PDB entry 4RB4 | X-ray diffraction, 3.88 A resolution | chains L and E of the 12 polymer chains in the assembly

== Chain L (and E) ==
Molecule: Glycosyltransferase tibC
Organism: Escherichia coli DEC13E
Notes: EC 2.4.-.-; chain E of this document is another copy of the same molecule, construct and numbering; everything in this record applies to it too
Reference sequence: H5MH13 (H5MH13_ECOLX); residue numbers follow UniProt; this construct covers 1-406
Amino-acid sequence (406 residues; numbered 1 to 406; the number before each row is that of its first residue):
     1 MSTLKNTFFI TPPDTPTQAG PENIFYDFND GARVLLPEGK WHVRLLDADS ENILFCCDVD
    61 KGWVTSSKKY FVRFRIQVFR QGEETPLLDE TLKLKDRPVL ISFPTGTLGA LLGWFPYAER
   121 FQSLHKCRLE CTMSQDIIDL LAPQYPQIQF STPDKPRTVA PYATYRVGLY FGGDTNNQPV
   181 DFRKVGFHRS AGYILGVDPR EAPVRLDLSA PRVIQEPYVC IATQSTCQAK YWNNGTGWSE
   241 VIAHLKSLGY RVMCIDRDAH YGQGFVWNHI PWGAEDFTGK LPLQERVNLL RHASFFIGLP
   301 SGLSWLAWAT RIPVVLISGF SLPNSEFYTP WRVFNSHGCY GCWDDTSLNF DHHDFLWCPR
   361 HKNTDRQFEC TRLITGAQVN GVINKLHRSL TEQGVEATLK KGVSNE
Not modelled in the structure: 1-8, 33-40, 59-61, 137, 268, 396-406 (chain E: 1-9, 400-406)
Construct notes: engineered mutation Ala110 (Asp in H5MH13)
What the authors report for this chain:
  - binding site for ADP-D-beta-D-heptose: Thr226, Lys230, Arg286, Trp305
  - specificity-determining residues: Pro300

== Chain L / chain E interface ==
Contacting residue pairs (30):
  Asn233(L) - Phe265(E)
  Gly235(L) - Trp267(E)
  Gly235(L) - His269(E)
  Ser239(L) - His260(E)  hydrogen bond
  His260(L) - Ser239(E)  hydrogen bond
  Gly264(L) - Arg372(E)
  Phe265(L) - Gln228(E)
  Phe265(L) - Val266(E)  hydrophobic
  Phe265(L) - Leu356(E)  hydrophobic
  Phe265(L) - Phe368(E)  hydrophobic
  Phe265(L) - Arg372(E)
  Val266(L) - Phe265(E)  hydrophobic
  Trp267(L) - Asn233(E)
  Trp267(L) - Gly235(E)
  His269(L) - Gly235(E)  hydrogen bond (side chain-backbone)
  Ile270(L) - Trp272(E)
  Pro271(L) - Trp272(E)
  Trp272(L) - Ile270(E)
  Trp272(L) - Pro271(E)
  Trp272(L) - Trp272(E)
  Trp272(L) - Gly273(E)
  Trp272(L) - Ala274(E)  hydrogen bond (side chain-backbone)
  Trp272(L) - Asp276(E)
  Gly273(L) - Trp272(E)
  Ala274(L) - Trp272(E)  hydrogen bond (backbone-side chain)
  Asp276(L) - Trp272(E)
  Asn363(L) - Asn363(E)
  Gln367(L) - Phe265(E)
  Phe368(L) - Phe265(E)  hydrophobic
  Arg372(L) - Gly264(E)  hydrogen bond (side chain-backbone)
Also at the interface, not in a pair above, chain L (22 interface residues in all): Thr236, Leu356, Asp365
Also at the interface, not in a pair above, chain E (22 interface residues in all): Thr236, Gln367

== Overview ==
Chain L and chain E each contribute 22 residues to their interface, with 6 hydrogen bonds. Polar contacts
include Ser239(L)-His260(E), His269(L)-Gly235(E) and Trp272(L)-Ala274(E). From the paper: a binding site for
ADP-D-beta-D-heptose at Thr226(L), Lys230(L) and Arg286(L) among others; the specificity determinant
Pro300(L).
Both chains are Glycosyltransferase tibC (Escherichia coli DEC13E). Entry 4RB4 (Crystal structure of
dodecameric iron-containing heptosyltransferase TibC in complex with ADP-D-beta-D-heptose at 3.9 angstrom
resolution) was determined by X-ray diffraction (same publication as 4RAP).
